PDB entry 3HY4 | X-ray diffraction, 2.79 A resolution | chain A

# Chain A
Name: 5-formyltetrahydrofolate cyclo-ligase
Organism: Homo sapiens
Notes: EC 6.3.3.2
UniProt: P49914 (MTHFS_HUMAN); numbering as in UniProt (aligned over 1-203)
Chain sequence (203 residues; each row starts with the number of its first residue):
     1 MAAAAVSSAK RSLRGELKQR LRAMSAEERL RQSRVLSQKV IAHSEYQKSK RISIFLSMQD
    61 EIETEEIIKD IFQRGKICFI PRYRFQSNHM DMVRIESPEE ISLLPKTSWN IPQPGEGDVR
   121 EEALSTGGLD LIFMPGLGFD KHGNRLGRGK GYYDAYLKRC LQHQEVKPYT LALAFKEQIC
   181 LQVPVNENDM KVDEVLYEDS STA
Not modelled in the structure: 23, 187-188, 199-203
Curated features (UniProtKB/Swiss-Prot):
  - binding site (ATP): Lys10 to Arg14, Arg145 to Tyr153
  - binding site (substrate): Leu56, Glu61, Arg148 to Tyr152
  - binding site (Mg(2+)): Asp154, Asp189
  - modified residue: Ala2 (N-acetylalanine)
Ion coordination: Ni2+: His89, Asp91
Ligand contacts:
  - Mg2+ (MG): Asp91, Met92, Glu122, Ala123, Leu124, Tyr156, Arg159
  - N5G (N-({trans-4-[({(2R,4R,4aS,6S,8aS)-2-amino-4-hydroxy-5-[(phosphonooxy)methyl]decahydropteridin-6-yl}methyl)amino]cyclohexyl}carbonyl)-L-glutamic acid): Phe55, Leu56, Met58, Glu61, Tyr83, Met90, Trp109, Pro135, Gly136, Arg148, Lys150, Tyr152, Tyr153
From the paper describing this entry:
  - binding site for N5G: Phe55, Leu56, Met58, Glu61, Tyr83, Met90, Trp109, Pro135, Arg148, Lys150, Tyr152, Tyr153
  - conformationally variable residues (side-chain flip): Tyr83, Phe85
  - mutagenesis - E61A, Y153A, D154A: abolished catalytic activity
  - mutagenesis - K10A, R14A, F55A, F85A, M90A, W109A (over 60%), R145A, R148A, Y152A (over 75%): decreased catalytic activity
  - mutagenesis - M58A, Y83A, K150A: unchanged catalytic activity
  - specificity-determining residues: Tyr83 (proposed by the authors, not directly observed)

# Summary
Ligands of chain A: Mg2+ and compound N5G. His89 and Asp91 coordinate Ni2+. UniProt lists 14 ATP-binding
residues, 7 substrate-binding residues and Mg2+-binding residues Asp154 and Asp189. The paper reports a
binding site for N5G at Phe55, Leu56 and Met58 among others; K10A, R14A and F55A, among others, reduce
catalytic activity; 15 substitutions were tested in all.
Chain A is 5-formyltetrahydrofolate cyclo-ligase (Homo sapiens); the structure, Structure of human MTHFS with
N5-iminium phosphate, was determined by X-ray diffraction together with 3HXT, 3HY3 and 3HY6 from the same
study.
